8FNB - chain A; structure by X-ray diffraction, 1.80 A resolution.

[Chain A]
Name: Tenascin
Organism: Homo sapiens
Notes: fragment: Fg domain
UniProtKB: P24821 (TENA_HUMAN); numbering as in UniProt (aligned over 1975-2201)
Chain sequence (231 residues; numbered 1971 to 2201; the number before each row is that of its first residue):
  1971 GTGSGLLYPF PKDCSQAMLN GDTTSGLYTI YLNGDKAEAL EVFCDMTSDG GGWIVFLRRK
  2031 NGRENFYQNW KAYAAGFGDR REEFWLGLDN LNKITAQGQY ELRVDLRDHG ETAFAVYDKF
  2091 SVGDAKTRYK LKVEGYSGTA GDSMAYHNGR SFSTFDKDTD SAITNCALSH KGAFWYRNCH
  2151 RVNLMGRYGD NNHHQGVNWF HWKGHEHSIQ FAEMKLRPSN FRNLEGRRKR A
Unresolved in the structure: 1971-1975, 2195-2201
Construct notes: expression tag (1971-1974); engineered mutation H2140 (Tyr in P24821), H2164 (Ser in P24821)
Curated features (UniProtKB/Swiss-Prot):
  - glycosylation: N2162 (N-linked (GlcNAc...) asparagine)
Disulfides: C1984-C2014, C2136-C2149
Metal / ion sites: Ca2+: D2128, D2130, A2132, T2134

[In short]
D2128, D2130, A2132 and T2134 coordinate Ca2+.
Chain A is Tenascin (Homo sapiens); the structure, Crystal structure of the C-terminal Fg domain of human TNC
with the mutations Y2140H and S2164H, was determined by X-ray diffraction together with 8FNA from the same
study.
